PDB entry 8FEE | electron microscopy, 2.90 A resolution | chains I and J of the 10 polymer chains in the assembly

[Chain I]
Protein: Conserved hypothetical integral membrane protein Yrbe1a
Source organism: Mycolicibacterium smegmatis MC2 155
Reference sequence: I7F4Q4 (I7F4Q4_MYCS2); residue numbers follow UniProt; this construct covers 1-266
Amino-acid sequence (266 residues; numbered 1 to 266; the number before each row is that of its first residue):
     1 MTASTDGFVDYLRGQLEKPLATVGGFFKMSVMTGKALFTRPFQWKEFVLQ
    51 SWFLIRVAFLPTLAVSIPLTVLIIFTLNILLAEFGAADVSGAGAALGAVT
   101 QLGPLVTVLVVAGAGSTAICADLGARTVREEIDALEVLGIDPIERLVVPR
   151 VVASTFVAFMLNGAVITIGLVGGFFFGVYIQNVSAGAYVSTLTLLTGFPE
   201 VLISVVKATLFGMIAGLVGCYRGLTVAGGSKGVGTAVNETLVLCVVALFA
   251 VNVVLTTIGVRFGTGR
Disordered / not traced: 1-15

[Chain J]
Protein: ABC-transporter integral membrane protein
Source organism: Mycolicibacterium smegmatis MC2 155
Reference sequence: A0QNR1 (A0QNR1_MYCS2); numbering as in UniProt (aligned over 1-289)
Amino-acid sequence (289 residues; each row starts with the number of its first residue):
     1 MSTVQVLRSRFPRAFSRSSEIAATPARFLDSMGHVAWFVVQAIVHVPHAF
    51 RHYRRESLRLVAEIGMGTGAMAVIGGTVAIIGFVTLSAGSLIAIQGFASL
   101 GNIGVEAFTGFFAALANIRVVAPVVTGQALAATVGAGATAELGAMRISEE
   151 VDALEVMGIKSISYLVSTRIMAGAIVIIPLYAMAILLSFMSAQLVTTIFY
   201 SQSVGTYEHYFHTFLRVDDVMWSFLEVIIMSVIVMLNHCYFGYFASGGAV
   251 GVGEAVGRSMRTSLIAIVLVVLLASLALYGTDPNFNLTV
Disordered / not traced: 1-26

[Chain I / chain J interface]
Contacting residue pairs (68):
  Val57(I) - Arg261(J)
  Pro61(I) - Arg261(J)
  Ala64(I) - Ile265(J)  hydrophobic
  Val65(I) - Leu264(J)  hydrophobic
  Val65(I) - Val268(J)
  Pro68(I) - Val268(J)  hydrophobic
  Pro68(I) - Leu269(J)  hydrophobic
  Pro68(I) - Leu272(J)  hydrophobic
  Leu69(I) - Val268(J)
  Val71(I) - Leu272(J)  hydrophobic
  Leu72(I) - Val120(J)  hydrophobic
  Leu72(I) - Val271(J)  hydrophobic
  Leu72(I) - Leu272(J)  hydrophobic
  Leu72(I) - Ser275(J)
  Phe75(I) - Ser275(J)
  Phe75(I) - Leu276(J)  hydrophobic
  Phe75(I) - Tyr279(J)
  Thr76(I) - Val120(J)
  Ile79(I) - Arg119(J)
  Leu80(I) - Leu115(J)  hydrophobic
  Leu80(I) - Phe285(J)
  Glu83(I) - Pro283(J)
  Glu83(I) - Phe285(J)
  Glu83(I) - Asn286(J)
  Glu83(I) - Thr288(J)
  Phe84(I) - Phe108(J)  hydrophobic
  Phe84(I) - Leu287(J)  hydrophobic
  Leu96(I) - Gln95(J)
  Leu96(I) - Ser99(J)
  Thr100(I) - Gln95(J)  hydrogen bond
  Gln101(I) - Leu91(J)
  Leu109(I) - Gln128(J)
  Ala114(I) - Arg261(J)
  Ala125(I) - Val250(J)  hydrophobic
  Gly229(I) - Ala249(J)
  Ser230(I) - Ile147(J)
  Ser230(I) - Ser148(J)
  Ser230(I) - Ala249(J)
  Lys231(I) - Glu141(J)  salt bridge
  Lys231(I) - Ala144(J)
  Val233(I) - Ala249(J)
  Gly234(I) - Val252(J)
  Val237(I) - Gly253(J)
  Val237(I) - Val256(J)  hydrophobic
  Asn238(I) - Met71(J)
  Asn238(I) - Ala132(J)
  Asn238(I) - Ala136(J)
  Asn238(I) - Gly137(J)
  Glu239(I) - Ala70(J)
  Leu241(I) - Ala132(J)  hydrophobic
  Leu241(I) - Met260(J)  hydrophobic
  Val242(I) - Met71(J)  hydrophobic
  Val242(I) - Ile80(J)  hydrophobic
  Val245(I) - Val84(J)  hydrophobic
  Val246(I) - Ile80(J)  hydrophobic
  Val246(I) - Phe83(J)
  Phe249(I) - Val84(J)  hydrophobic
  Phe249(I) - Ser87(J)
  Ala250(I) - Phe83(J)  hydrophobic
  Asn252(I) - Leu91(J)
  Val253(I) - Ser87(J)
  Val253(I) - Leu91(J)  hydrophobic
  Thr256(I) - Leu91(J)
  Thr257(I) - Ile94(J)
  Val260(I) - Ile94(J)  hydrophobic
  Val260(I) - Gln95(J)
  Gly265(I) - Asn102(J)
  Arg266(I) - Asn102(J)  hydrogen bond
Other interface residues (no listed pair), chain I (49 interface residues in all): Leu105, Val110, Gly113, Thr117, Ala121, Val128, Arg129, Leu195
Other interface residues (no listed pair), chain J (52 interface residues in all): Ala98, Ile103, Val124, Thr133, Ala140, Tyr200, Gly257, Gly280

[Overview]
49 residues of chain I and 52 residues of chain J are in contact, with 2 hydrogen bonds and 1 salt bridge.
Polar contacts include Lys231(I)-Glu141(J), Thr100(I)-Gln95(J) and Arg266(I)-Asn102(J).
Here chain I is Conserved hypothetical integral membrane protein Yrbe1a and chain J is ABC-transporter
integral membrane protein, both from Mycolicibacterium smegmatis MC2 155. Entry 8FEE (Structure of Mce1
transporter from Mycobacterium smegmatis in the absence of LucB (Map2)) was determined by electron microscopy
(same publication as 8FED and 8FEF).
